Entry 6MDN (electron microscopy, 4.40 A resolution (low resolution: residue-level contacts below are approximate; hydrogen-bond / salt-bridge calls are withheld)); this record covers chains C and D of the 11 polymer chains in the assembly.

[Chain C (and D)]
Protein: Vesicle-fusing ATPase
From: Cricetulus griseus
Notes: EC 3.6.4.6; chain D of this document is another copy of the same molecule, construct and numbering; everything in this record applies to it too
Reference sequence: P18708 (NSF_CRIGR); residue numbers follow UniProt; this construct covers 1-723
Sequence (768 residues; each row starts with the number of its first residue; numbers below 1 keep their minus sign (Met-23 is residue -23)):
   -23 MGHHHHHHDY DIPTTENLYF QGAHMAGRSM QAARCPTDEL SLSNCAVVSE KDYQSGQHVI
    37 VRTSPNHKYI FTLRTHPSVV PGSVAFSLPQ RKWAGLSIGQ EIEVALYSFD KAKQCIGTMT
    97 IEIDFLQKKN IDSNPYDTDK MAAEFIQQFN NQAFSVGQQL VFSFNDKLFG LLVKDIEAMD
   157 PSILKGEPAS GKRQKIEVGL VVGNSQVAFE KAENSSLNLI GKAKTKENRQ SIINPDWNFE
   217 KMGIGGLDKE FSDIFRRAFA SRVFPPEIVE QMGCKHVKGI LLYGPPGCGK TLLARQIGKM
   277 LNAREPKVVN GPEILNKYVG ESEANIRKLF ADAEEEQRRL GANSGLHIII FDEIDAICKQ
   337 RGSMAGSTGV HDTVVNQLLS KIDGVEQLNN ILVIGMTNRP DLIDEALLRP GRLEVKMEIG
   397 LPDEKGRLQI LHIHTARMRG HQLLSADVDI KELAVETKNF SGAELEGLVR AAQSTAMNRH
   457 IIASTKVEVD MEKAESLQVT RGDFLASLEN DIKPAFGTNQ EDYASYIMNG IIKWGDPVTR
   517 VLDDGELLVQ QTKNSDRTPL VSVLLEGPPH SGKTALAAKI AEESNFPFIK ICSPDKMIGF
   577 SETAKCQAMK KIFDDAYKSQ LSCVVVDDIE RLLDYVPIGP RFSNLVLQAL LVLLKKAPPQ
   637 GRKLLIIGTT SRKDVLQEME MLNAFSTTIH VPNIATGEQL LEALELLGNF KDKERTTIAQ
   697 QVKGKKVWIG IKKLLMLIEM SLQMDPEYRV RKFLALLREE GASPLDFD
Unresolved in the structure: -23 to 0, 156-168, 202-207, 458-467, 739-744 (chain D: -23 to 0, 156-168, 202-207, 459-464, 739-744)
Sequence notes: initiating methionine (-23); expression tag (-22 to 0, 724-744); conflict Ile458 (Lys in P18708)
Curated features (UniProtKB/Swiss-Prot):
  - binding site (ATP): Asn505 to Trp510, Pro545 to Leu552
  - binding site (Mg(2+)): Thr550
  - modified residue: Lys105 (N6-acetyllysine), Ser207 (Phosphoserine), Tyr259 (Phosphotyrosine), Ser569 (Phosphoserine)
Small-molecule neighbours:
  - ATP (adenosine-5'-triphosphate), molecule 1: Gly219, Ile220, Gly221, Pro261, Pro262, Gly263, Cys264, Gly265, Lys266, Thr267, Leu268, Glu329, Asn374, Ile406, His410, Ser437, Gly438, Ala439, Glu442
  - ATP, molecule 2: Lys251, Asp359, Ala382, Arg385, Arg388
  - ATP, molecule 3: Tyr502, Met504, Asn505, Gly506, Ile507, Ile508, Trp510, Pro545, His546, Ser547, Gly548, Lys549, Thr550, Ala551, Leu552, Asp604, Ile707, Lys708
What the authors report for this chain:
  - mutagenesis - Y294A, Y294L: decreased catalytic activity on SNARE complex
  - mutagenesis - Y294A (31 +/- 5 ATP min-1), Y294L (26 +/- 2 ATP min-1): unchanged catalytic activity on ATP

[How chain C and chain D interact]
Residue-residue contacts (104; chain C residue first):
  Trp213(C) - Asp466(D)
  Asn214(C) - Asp466(D)
  Phe215(C) - Val465(D)
  Phe215(C) - Asp466(D)
  Phe215(C) - Glu468(D)
  Glu216(C) - Val465(D)
  Glu216(C) - Asp466(D)
  Phe231(C) - Glu468(D)
  Arg232(C) - Ser450(D)
  Arg232(C) - Thr451(D)
  Arg232(C) - Asn454(D)
  Arg232(C) - Lys489(D)
  Arg233(C) - Ala447(D)
  Arg233(C) - Ser450(D)
  Arg233(C) - Lys489(D)
  Ala236(C) - Met453(D)
  Ser237(C) - Met453(D)
  Val239(C) - Ala470(D)
  Phe240(C) - Met453(D)
  Ile244(C) - Leu419(D)
  Ile244(C) - Gln474(D)
  Glu246(C) - Arg413(D)
  Gln247(C) - Arg413(D)
  Gln247(C) - His417(D)
  Met248(C) - Met414(D)
  Met248(C) - Gln449(D)
  Gly249(C) - Arg413(D)
  Lys251(C) - Arg446(D)
  Val253(C) - Arg446(D)
  Val295(C) - Asn292(D)
  Val295(C) - Lys293(D)
  Gly296(C) - Leu291(D)
  Glu297(C) - Lys293(D)
  Glu299(C) - Pro288(D)
  Arg303(C) - Glu289(D)
  Gln336(C) - Arg375(D)
  Arg337(C) - Asn374(D)
  Arg337(C) - Arg375(D)
  Gly338(C) - Arg375(D)
  Ser343(C) - Ser339(D)
  Ser343(C) - Ala341(D)
  Thr344(C) - Lys335(D)
  Thr344(C) - Ser339(D)
  Thr344(C) - Ala341(D)
  Gly345(C) - Ala341(D)
  Asp348(C) - Lys335(D)
  Thr349(C) - Pro288(D)
  Thr349(C) - Ala332(D)
  Asn352(C) - Glu329(D)
  Asn352(C) - Asp331(D)
  Gln353(C) - Pro288(D)
  Leu355(C) - Glu329(D)
  Ser356(C) - Asn286(D)
  Ser356(C) - Asp328(D)
  Ser356(C) - Glu329(D)
  Lys357(C) - Asn286(D)
  Asp359(C) - Thr267(D)
  Val361(C) - Arg271(D)
  Val361(C) - Val284(D)
  Val361(C) - Asp328(D)
  Gln363(C) - Arg271(D)
  Glu381(C) - Gly493(D)
  Ala382(C) - Pro262(D)
  Arg385(C) - Gly263(D)
  Arg385(C) - Ala439(D)
  Pro386(C) - Ala439(D)
  Pro386(C) - Glu440(D)
  Pro386(C) - Arg446(D)
  Gly387(C) - Arg446(D)
  Glu390(C) - Arg446(D)
  Gln526(C) - Gln719(D)
  Gln527(C) - Glu715(D)
  Gln527(C) - Gln719(D)
  Asn530(C) - Gln719(D)
  Ser531(C) - Glu715(D)
  Arg533(C) - Asn505(D)
  Arg533(C) - Leu683(D)
  Arg533(C) - Asn685(D)
  Arg533(C) - Leu711(D)
  Thr534(C) - Glu715(D)
  Pro535(C) - Met504(D)
  Cys582(C) - Gly575(D)
  Pro616(C) - Ile614(D)
  Phe618(C) - Val612(D)
  Phe618(C) - Ile614(D)
  Phe618(C) - Arg617(D)
  Asn620(C) - Asp610(D)
  Leu623(C) - Arg607(D)
  Leu623(C) - Val612(D)
  Gln624(C) - Arg607(D)
  Gln624(C) - Asp610(D)
  Gln624(C) - Tyr611(D)
  Ala625(C) - Ile574(D)
  Leu627(C) - Arg607(D)
  Lys631(C) - Asp604(D)
  Lys632(C) - Asp571(D)
  Glu654(C) - Pro613(D)
  Glu654(C) - Ile614(D)
  Met655(C) - Pro613(D)
  Met655(C) - Ile614(D)
  Glu656(C) - Glu606(D)
  Glu656(C) - Arg648(D)
  Asn659(C) - His546(D)
  Ser662(C) - Met712(D)
Other interface residues (no listed pair), chain C (78 interface residues in all): Cys250, His252, Tyr294, Arg388, Leu523, Asp532, Lys586, Leu621, Val628, Leu629, Ala660
Other interface residues (no listed pair), chain D (76 interface residues in all): Gly287, Gly342, Ser343, His347, Gly443, Ile457, Thr494, Pro545, Pro570, Phe576, Phe618, Lys709, Met716, Met720

[Summary]
Chain C and chain D form an interface of 78 and 76 residues respectively. Bound to chain C: 3 copies of ATP.
From the paper: Y294A and Y294L of chain C reduce catalytic activity on SNARE complex; Y294A and Y294L of
chain C leave catalytic activity on ATP unchanged.
Chain C and chain D are both Vesicle-fusing ATPase (Cricetulus griseus); the structure, The 20S supercomplex
engaging the SNAP-25 N-terminus (class 2), was determined by electron microscopy, deposited together with
6MDM, 6MDO and 6MDP.
